6HDO - chain A; structure by X-ray diffraction, 2.61 A resolution.

== Chain A ==
Protein: ATPase family AAA domain-containing protein 2
From: Homo sapiens
Notes: EC 3.6.1.3
Reference sequence: Q6PL18 (ATAD2_HUMAN); numbering as in UniProt (aligned over 981-1108)
Amino-acid sequence (130 residues; each row starts with the number of its first residue):
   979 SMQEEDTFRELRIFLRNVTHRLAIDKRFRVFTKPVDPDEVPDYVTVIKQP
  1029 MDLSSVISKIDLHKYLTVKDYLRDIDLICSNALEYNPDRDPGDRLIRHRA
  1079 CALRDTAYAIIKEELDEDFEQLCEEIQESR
Differences from the reference sequence: expression tag (979-980)
Residues lining bound ligands: FZH (8-[[(1S,2R,3R,5R)-2-[2-[1,1-bis(oxidanylidene)thian-4-yl]ethyl]-8-azabicyclo[3.2.1]octan-3-yl]amino]-3-methyl-5-(5-methylpyridin-3-yl)-1H-quinolin-2-one): V1008, V1013, D1014, E1017, V1018, Y1021, A1060, Y1063, N1064, D1068, G1070, D1071, L1073, I1074, R1077

== Overview ==
Bound to chain A: compound FZH.
Chain A is ATPase family AAA domain-containing protein 2 (Homo sapiens); the structure, Crystal structure of
human ATAD2 bromodomain in complex with
8-(((1R,2R,3R,5S)-2-(2-(1,1-dioxidotetrahydro-2H-thiopyran-4-yl)ethyl)-8-azabicyclo[3.2.1]octan-3-yl)amino)-3-methyl-5-(5-methylpyridin-3-yl)quinolin-2(1H)-one,
was determined by X-ray diffraction, deposited together with 6HDN and 6HDQ.
